8ATT - chains B and T of the 5 polymer chains in the assembly; structure by electron microscopy, 3.44 A resolution.

# Chain B
Molecule: Mitochondrial transcription factor 1
From: Saccharomyces cerevisiae S288C
Notes: EC 2.1.1.-
UniProtKB: P14908 (MTF1_YEAST); numbering as in UniProt (aligned over 2-341)
Chain sequence (354 residues; numbered -12 to 341; the number before each row is that of its first residue; numbers below 1 keep their minus sign (Met-12 is residue -12)):
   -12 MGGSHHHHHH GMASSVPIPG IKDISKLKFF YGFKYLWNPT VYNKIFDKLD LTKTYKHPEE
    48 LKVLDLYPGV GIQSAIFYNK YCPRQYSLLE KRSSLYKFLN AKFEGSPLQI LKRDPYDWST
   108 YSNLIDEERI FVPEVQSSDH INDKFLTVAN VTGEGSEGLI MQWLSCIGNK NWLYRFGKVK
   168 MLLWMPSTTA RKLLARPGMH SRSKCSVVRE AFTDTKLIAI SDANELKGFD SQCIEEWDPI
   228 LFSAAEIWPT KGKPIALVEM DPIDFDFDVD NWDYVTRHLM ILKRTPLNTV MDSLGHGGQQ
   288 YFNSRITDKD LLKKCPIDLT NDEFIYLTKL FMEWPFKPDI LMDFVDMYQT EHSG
Unresolved in the structure: -12 to 1
Differences from the reference sequence: initiating methionine (-12); expression tag (-11 to 1)
Ligand contacts: GTP (guanosine-5'-triphosphate): Thr337, Glu338, His339, Ser340, Gly341
UniProt features mapped onto this chain:
  - binding site (S-adenosyl-L-methionine): Leu23, Glu77, Asp101, Asn137
Reported in the primary citation:
  - mutagenesis - F16A/Y18A, D101A (approximately 30%), Y103A (about 100-fold): decreased catalytic activity

# Chain T
Molecule: Template DNA
Sequence (33 nucleotides; numbered 10 to 42; the number before each row is that of its first residue):
    10 GCATTATCTA CCGACAATAT CAATACTTAT TCG
Unresolved in the structure: 10, 23, 38-42

# Interface between chain B and chain T
Pairs across the interface - 13 pairs, chain B then chain T:
  His187(B) with DC30(T), sugar contact; DA31(T), salt bridge to the phosphate
  Ile268(B) with DA28(T), phosphate contact
  Leu269(B) with DA28(T), phosphate contact; DT29(T), phosphate contact
  Lys270(B) with DT29(T), hydrogen bond to the phosphate
  Arg271(B) with DT29(T), hydrogen bond to the phosphate; DC30(T), salt bridge to the phosphate
  Thr272(B) with DT29(T), phosphate contact
  Met334(B) with DA25(T), base contact
  His339(B) with DC21(T), base contact
  Gly341(B) with DC21(T), sugar contact; DG22(T), phosphate contact
Other interface residues (no listed pair), chain B (11 interface residues in all): Ile304, Ser340

# Summary
11 residues of chain B face 7 of chain T across their interface; the contacts include 2 hydrogen bonds and 2
salt bridges. Polar contacts include Lys270(B)-DT29(T), Arg271(B)-DT29(T) and His187(B)-DA31(T). Chain B binds
GTP. UniProt lists 4 S-adenosyl-L-methionine-binding residues on chain B. From the paper: F16A/Y18A, D101A and
Y103A of chain B reduce catalytic activity.
Here chain B is Mitochondrial transcription factor 1 (Saccharomyces cerevisiae S288C) and chain T is Template
DNA. Entry 8ATT (Cryo-EM structure of yeast mitochondrial RNA polymerase transcription initiation complex with
4-mer RNA, pppGpGpUpA (IC4)) was determined by electron microscopy (same publication as 8AP1, 8ATV, 8ATW,
8C5S, 8C5U and 8Q63).
